PDB entry 5GON | X-ray diffraction, 2.48 A resolution | chains B and C of the 6 polymer chains in the assembly

[Chain B]
Molecule: Tubulin beta-2B chain
Source organism: Bos taurus
UniProtKB: Q6B856 (TBB2B_BOVIN); the author numbering skips numbers that UniProt does not, so the offset changes along the chain: 1-42 = UniProt 1-42; 45-360 = UniProt 43-358; 369-441 = UniProt 359-431
Amino-acid sequence (431 residues; numbered 1 to 441; 10 numbers in that range are skipped by the numbering (no residue carries them; nothing is unmodelled there); the number before each row is that of its first residue):
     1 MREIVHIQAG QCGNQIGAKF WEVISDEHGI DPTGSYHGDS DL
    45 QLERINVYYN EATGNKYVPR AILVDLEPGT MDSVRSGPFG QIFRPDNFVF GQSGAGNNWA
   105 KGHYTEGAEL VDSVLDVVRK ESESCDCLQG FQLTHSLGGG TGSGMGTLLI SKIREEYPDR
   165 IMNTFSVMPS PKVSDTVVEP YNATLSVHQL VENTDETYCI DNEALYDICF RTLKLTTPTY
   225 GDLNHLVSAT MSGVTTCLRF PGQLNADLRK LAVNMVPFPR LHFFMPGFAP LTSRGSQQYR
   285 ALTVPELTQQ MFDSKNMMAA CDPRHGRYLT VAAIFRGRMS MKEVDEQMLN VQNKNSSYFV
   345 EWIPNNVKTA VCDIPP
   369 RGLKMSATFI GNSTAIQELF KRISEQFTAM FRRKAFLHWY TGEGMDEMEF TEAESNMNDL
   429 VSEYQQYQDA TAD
Unresolved in the structure: 276-281, 439-441
Metal / ion sites: Mg2+: Gln-11 (together with GDP); Ca2+ site 1 near Glu-113 (its only coordinating residue here)
Residues lining bound ligands:
  - 6ZR ((3R,4R)-4-(4-methoxy-3-oxidanyl-phenyl)-3-methyl-1-(3,4,5-trimethoxyphenyl)azetidin-2-one): Gly-237, Val-238, Cys-241, Leu-242, Leu-248, Asn-249, Ala-250, Asp-251, Lys-254, Leu-255, Asn-258, Met-259, Val-315, Ala-316, Ala-317, Ile-318, Asn-349, Asn-350, Lys-352, Thr-353, Ala-354, Ile-378
  - GDP (guanosine-5'-diphosphate): Ala-9, Gly-10, Gln-11, Cys-12, Gln-15, Ile-16, Asp-69, Asn-101, Ser-140, Gly-142, Gly-143, Gly-144, Thr-145, Gly-146, Val-171, Pro-173, Val-177, Asp-179, Glu-183, Asn-206, Leu-209, Tyr-224, Leu-227, Asn-228
Swiss-Prot annotation at these positions:
  - motif: Met-1 to Ile-4 (MREI motif)
  - binding site (GTP): Gln-11, Glu-71, Ser-140, Gly-144, Thr-145, Gly-146, Asn-206, Asn-228
  - binding site (Mg(2+)): Glu-71
  - modified residue: Ser-40 (Phosphoserine), Thr-57 (Phosphothreonine), Lys-60 (N6-acetyllysine), Ser-174 (Phosphoserine), Thr-287 (Phosphothreonine), Thr-292 (Phosphothreonine), Arg-320 (Omega-N-methylarginine)
  - cross-link (Glycyl lysine isopeptide (Lys-Gly)): Lys-60 (interchain with G-Cter in ubiquitin), Lys-326 (interchain with G-Cter in ubiquitin)

[Chain C]
Molecule: Tubulin alpha-1B chain
Source organism: Bos taurus
UniProtKB: P81947 (TBA1B_BOVIN); numbering as in UniProt (aligned over 1-440)
Amino-acid sequence (440 residues; numbered 1 to 440; the number before each row is that of its first residue):
     1 MRECISIHVG QAGVQIGNAC WELYCLEHGI QPDGQMPSDK TIGGGDDSFN TFFSETGAGK
    61 HVPRAVFVDL EPTVIDEVRT GTYRQLFHPE QLITGKEDAA NNYARGHYTI GKEIIDLVLD
   121 RIRKLADQCT GLQGFLVFHS FGGGTGSGFT SLLMERLSVD YGKKSKLEFS IYPAPQVSTA
   181 VVEPYNSILT THTTLEHSDC AFMVDNEAIY DICRRNLDIE RPTYTNLNRL ISQIVSSITA
   241 SLRFDGALNV DLTEFQTNLV PYPRIHFPLA TYAPVISAEK AYHEQLSVAE ITNACFEPAN
   301 QMVKCDPRHG KYMACCLLYR GDVVPKDVNA AIATIKTKRS IQFVDWCPTG FKVGINYQPP
   361 TVVPGGDLAK VQRAVCMLSN TTAIAEAWAR LDHKFDLMYA KRAFVHWYVG EGMEEGEFSE
   421 AREDMAALEK DYEEVGVDSV
Residues lining bound ligands: GTP: Gly-10, Gln-11, Ala-12, Gln-15, Ile-16, Asp-69, Glu-71, Asp-98, Ala-99, Ala-100, Asn-101, Ser-140, Gly-142, Gly-143, Gly-144, Thr-145, Gly-146, Ile-171, Pro-173, Val-177, Thr-179, Glu-183, Asn-206, Tyr-224, Leu-227, Asn-228, Ile-231

[How chain B and chain C interact]
Pairs across the interface (38):
  Pro-72(B) with Arg-2(C)
  Gln-96(B) with Met-1(C); Arg-2(C), hydrogen bond (backbone-side chain)
  Asn-101(B) with Glu-254(C), hydrogen bond
  Asp-179(B) with Lys-352(C), hydrogen bond (backbone-side chain)
  Thr-180(B) with Glu-254(C); Asn-258(C)
  Val-181(B) with Asn-258(C), hydrogen bond (backbone-side chain); Pro-348(C), hydrophobic
  Val-182(B) with Thr-257(C)
  Thr-221(B) with Lys-326(C)
  Ala-397(B) with Trp-346(C)
  Met-398(B) with Trp-346(C)
  Arg-400(B) with Asp-345(C), salt bridge; Trp-346(C); Ser-439(C)
  Arg-401(B) with Tyr-262(C), hydrogen bond (backbone-side chain); Trp-346(C); Glu-434(C), hydrogen bond (side chain-backbone); Val-435(C); Val-437(C), hydrogen bond (side chain-backbone); Asp-438(C); Ser-439(C), hydrogen bond
  Lys-402(B) with Tyr-262(C)
  Ala-403(B) with Tyr-262(C); Trp-346(C), hydrophobic
  Phe-404(B) with Thr-257(C); Asn-258(C); Val-260(C); Pro-261(C), hydrogen bond (backbone-backbone); Trp-346(C), hydrophobic
  His-406(B) with Val-260(C), hydrogen bond (side chain-backbone); Pro-261(C); Tyr-262(C); Pro-263(C)
  Trp-407(B) with Gln-256(C); Thr-257(C), hydrogen bond (side chain-backbone); Val-260(C)
Other interface residues (no listed pair), chain B (18 interface residues in all): Gly-100

[In short]
The interface between chain B and chain C involves 18 residues on one side and 20 on the other; the contacts
include 11 hydrogen bonds and 1 salt bridge. Polar pairs include Arg-400(B)/Asp-345(C), Gln-96(B)/Arg-2(C) and
Asn-101(B)/Glu-254(C). Ligands of chain B: GDP and compound 6ZR.
Chain B is Tubulin beta-2B chain and chain C is Tubulin alpha-1B chain, both from Bos taurus; the structure,
Structures of a beta-lactam bridged analogue in complex with tubulin, was determined by X-ray diffraction.
